PDB entry 3US2 | X-ray diffraction, 4.20 A resolution (low resolution: residue-level contacts below are approximate; hydrogen-bond / salt-bridge calls are withheld) | chains B and C of the 6 polymer chains in the assembly

# Chain B (and C)
Name: Tumor protein 63
Organism: Homo sapiens
Notes: fragment: DNA binding domain; chain C of this document is another copy of the same molecule, construct and numbering; everything in this record applies to it too
Reference sequence: Q9H3D4 (P63_HUMAN); residues 127-323 here correspond to UniProt positions 166-362 (UniProt number = residue number + 39)
Amino-acid sequence (203 residues; numbered 121 to 323; the number before each row is that of its first residue):
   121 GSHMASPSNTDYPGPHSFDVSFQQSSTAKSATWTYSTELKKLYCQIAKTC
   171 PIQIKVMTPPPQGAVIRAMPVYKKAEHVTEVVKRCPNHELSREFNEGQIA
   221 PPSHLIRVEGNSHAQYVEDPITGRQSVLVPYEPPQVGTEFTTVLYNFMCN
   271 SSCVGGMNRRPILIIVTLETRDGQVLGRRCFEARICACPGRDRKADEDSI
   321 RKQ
Not modelled in the structure: 121-130, 144-151, 321-323 (chain C: 121-125, 148, 320-323)
Construct notes: expression tag (121-126)
Curated features (UniProtKB/Swiss-Prot):
  - DNA-binding region: Asp-131 to Gln-323
  - region: Arg-313 to Gln-323 (Interaction with HIPK2)
  - binding site (Zn(2+)): Cys-205, His-208, Cys-269, Cys-273
Metal / ion sites: Zn2+: Cys-205, His-208, Cys-269, Cys-273

# Interface between chain B and chain C
Contacting residue pairs - 16 pairs, chain B then chain C:
  Gln-143(B) with Glu-216(C)
  Lys-168(B) with Lys-168(C)
  Arg-212(B) with Gln-143(C); Gln-144(C); Ser-145(C)
  Glu-213(B) with Ser-145(C); Ser-146(C)
  Glu-216(B) with Thr-262(C)
  Gly-217(B) with Thr-262(C); Leu-264(C)
  Gln-218(B) with Leu-264(C)
  Gly-230(B) with Gly-217(C)
  Ser-232(B) with Ser-232(C)
  Thr-262(B) with Glu-216(C); Gly-217(C)
  Leu-264(B) with Gly-217(C)
Interface residues without a listed pair, chain B (14 interface residues in all): Pro-171, Ser-211, Glu-229
Interface residues without a listed pair, chain C (13 interface residues in all): Gln-218, Glu-229, Thr-258

# In short
14 residues of chain B and 13 residues of chain C are in contact. Cys-205(B), His-208(B), Cys-269(B) and
Cys-273(B) form the Zn2+ site. UniProt lists a DNA-binding region and 4 Zn2+-binding residues on chain B.
Chain B and chain C are both Tumor protein 63 (Homo sapiens); the structure, Structure of p63 DNA Binding
Domain in Complex with a 19 Base Pair A/T Rich Response ..., was determined by X-ray diffraction (same
publication as 3US0 and 3US1).
